3D87 - chains A and B of the 4 polymer chains in the assembly; structure by X-ray diffraction, 2.90 A resolution.

# Chain A
Protein: Interleukin-23 subunit p19
Source organism: Homo sapiens
Notes: fragment: subunit p19
UniProt: Q9NPF7 (IL23A_HUMAN); residues 1-170 here correspond to UniProt positions 20-189 (UniProt number = residue number + 19)
Sequence (178 residues; each row starts with the number of its first residue):
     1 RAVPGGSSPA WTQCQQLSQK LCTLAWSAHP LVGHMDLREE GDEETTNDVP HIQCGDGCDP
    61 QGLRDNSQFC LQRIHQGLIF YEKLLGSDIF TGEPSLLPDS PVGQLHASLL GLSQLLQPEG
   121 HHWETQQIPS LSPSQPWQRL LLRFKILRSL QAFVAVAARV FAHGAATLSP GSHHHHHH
Not modelled in the structure: 41-47, 169-178
Differences from the reference sequence: expression tag (171-178)

# Chain B
Protein: Interleukin-12 subunit p40
Source organism: Homo sapiens
Notes: fragment: subunit p40
UniProt: P29460 (IL12B_HUMAN); residues 1-306 here correspond to UniProt positions 23-328 (UniProt number = residue number + 22)
Sequence (306 residues; numbered 1 to 306; the number before each row is that of its first residue):
     1 IWELKKDVYV VELDWYPDAP GEMVVLTCDT PEEDGITWTL DQSSEVLGSG KTLTIQVKEF
    61 GDAGQYTCHK GGEVLSHSLL LLHKKEDGIW STDILKDQKE PKNKTFLRCE AKNYSGRFTC
   121 WWLTTISTDL TFSVKSSRGS SDPQGVTCGA ATLSAERVRG DNKEYEYSVE CQEDSACPAA
   181 EESLPIEVMV DAVHKLKYEQ YTSSFFIRDI IKPDPPKNLQ LKPLKNSRQV EVSWEYPDTW
   241 STPHSYFSLT FCVQVQGKSK REKKDRVFTD KTSATVICRK NASISVRAQD RYYSSSWSEW
   301 ASVPCS
Not modelled in the structure: 257-264
Differences from the reference sequence: engineered mutation Gln200 (Asn222 in P29460)
Metal / ion sites: K+ near Leu95 (its only coordinating residue here)
UniProt features mapped onto this chain:
  - glycosylation: Asn113 (N-linked (GlcNAc...) asparagine), Trp297 (C-linked (Man) tryptophan)

# Interface between chain A and chain B
Contacting residue pairs (43):
  Gln15(A) - Tyr292(B)
  Gln19(A) - Asp270(B)  hydrogen bond
  Gln19(A) - Arg291(B)
  Gln19(A) - Tyr292(B)
  Cys22(A) - Tyr292(B)  hydrogen bond (side chain-backbone)
  Trp26(A) - Tyr293(B)  hydrophobic
  Trp26(A) - Ser294(B)
  Leu37(A) - Phe206(B)  hydrophobic
  His51(A) - Glu181(B)  salt bridge
  His51(A) - Ser183(B)
  Ile52(A) - Ala180(B)
  Ile52(A) - Glu181(B)  hydrogen bond (backbone-side chain)
  Gln53(A) - Ala180(B)
  Cys54(A) - Cys177(B)  hydrogen bond
  Cys54(A) - Ala180(B)
  Cys58(A) - Tyr246(B)  hydrogen bond (backbone-side chain)
  Asp59(A) - Ala179(B)
  Pro60(A) - Ala179(B)
  Pro60(A) - Pro243(B)
  Pro60(A) - Tyr246(B)  hydrophobic
  Arg148(A) - Asp209(B)  salt bridge
  Arg148(A) - Tyr293(B)  hydrogen bond
  Ser149(A) - Glu181(B)
  Gln151(A) - Tyr293(B)
  Ala152(A) - Arg208(B)
  Ala152(A) - Tyr293(B)
  Phe153(A) - Glu181(B)
  Ala155(A) - Tyr292(B)
  Ala155(A) - Tyr293(B)  hydrophobic
  Val156(A) - Ala179(B)
  Val156(A) - Glu181(B)
  Val156(A) - Tyr246(B)
  Ala158(A) - Tyr292(B)  hydrophobic
  Arg159(A) - Tyr114(B)  hydrogen bond
  Arg159(A) - Tyr246(B)
  Arg159(A) - Phe247(B)
  Arg159(A) - Asp290(B)  salt bridge
  Arg159(A) - Tyr292(B)
  Ala162(A) - Ser245(B)
  Ala162(A) - Tyr292(B)
  His163(A) - Pro243(B)
  His163(A) - Ser245(B)  hydrogen bond
  His163(A) - Tyr246(B)
Interface residues without a listed pair, chain A (31 interface residues in all): Glu39, Glu40, Pro50, Leu63, Tyr81, Val160, Ala166, Thr167
Interface residues without a listed pair, chain B (22 interface residues in all): Leu184, Ser204, Phe205

# Overview
31 residues of chain A and 22 residues of chain B are in contact, with 8 hydrogen bonds and 3 salt bridges.
Polar contacts include His51(A)-Glu181(B), Arg148(A)-Asp209(B) and Arg159(A)-Asp290(B).
Chain A is Interleukin-23 subunit p19 and chain B is Interleukin-12 subunit p40, both from Homo sapiens; the
structure, Crystal structure of Interleukin-23, was determined by X-ray diffraction together with 3D85 from
the same study.
